PDB entry 5W3V | X-ray diffraction, 2.24 A resolution | chains A and F of the 4 polymer chains in the assembly

== Chain A ==
Name: Apobec3H
Organism: Macaca nemestrina
Sequence (215 residues; numbered -1 to 213; the number before each row is that of its first residue; numbers below 1 keep their minus sign (Ser-1 is residue -1)):
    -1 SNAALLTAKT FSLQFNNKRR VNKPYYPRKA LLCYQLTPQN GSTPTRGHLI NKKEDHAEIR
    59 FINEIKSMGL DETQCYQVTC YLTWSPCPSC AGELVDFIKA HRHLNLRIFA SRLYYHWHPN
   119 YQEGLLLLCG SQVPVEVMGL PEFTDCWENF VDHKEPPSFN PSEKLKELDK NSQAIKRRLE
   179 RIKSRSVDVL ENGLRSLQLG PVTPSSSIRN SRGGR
Unresolved in the structure: -1 to 0, 187-213
Ion coordination: Zn2+: His54, Cys85, Cys88
Reported in the primary citation:
  - binding site for the 10-nt RNA strand: Tyr23, Arg26, Trp82, Tyr112, Tyr113, Trp115
  - Zn2+ coordination: His54, Cys85, Cys88
  - catalytic residues: Glu56
  - mutagenesis - E56A: abolished catalytic activity

== Chain F ==
Molecule: 10-nt RNA strand
Sequence (10 nucleotides; numbered 1 to 10; the number before each row is that of its first residue):
     1 AACCCCGGGC

== Chain A / chain F interface ==
Pairs across the interface (19):
  Lys16(A) - C5(F)  phosphate contact
  Arg17(A) - G8(F)  hydrogen bond to the base
  Arg17(A) - G9(F)  hydrogen bond to the base
  Arg18(A) - A1(F)  base contact
  Asn20(A) - C4(F)  phosphate contact
  Asn20(A) - C5(F)  hydrogen bond to the phosphate
  Lys21(A) - C4(F)  hydrogen bond to the phosphate
  Tyr23(A) - C3(F)  hydrogen bond to the phosphate
  Tyr23(A) - C4(F)  phosphate contact
  His114(A) - G9(F)  base contact
  Trp115(A) - G9(F)  base contact
  Gln120(A) - C10(F)  hydrogen bond to the phosphate
  Arg175(A) - G7(F)  salt bridge to the phosphate
  Arg175(A) - G8(F)  salt bridge to the phosphate
  Arg176(A) - G9(F)  salt bridge to the phosphate
  Arg176(A) - C10(F)  salt bridge to the phosphate
  Arg179(A) - G8(F)  phosphate contact
  Arg179(A) - G9(F)  salt bridge to the phosphate
  Arg183(A) - C10(F)  phosphate contact
Other interface residues (no listed pair), chain A (16 interface residues in all): Val19, Asn169, Ala172
Other interface residues (no listed pair), chain F (9 interface residues in all): C6

== Overview ==
16 residues of chain A and 9 residues of chain F are in contact, with 6 hydrogen bonds and 5 salt bridges.
Polar pairs include Arg17(A)-G8(F), Arg17(A)-G9(F) and Asn20(A)-C5(F). His54(A), Cys85(A) and Cys88(A) form
the Zn2+ site. From the paper: the catalytic residue Glu56(A); E56A of chain A abolishes catalytic activity.
Here chain A is Apobec3H (Macaca nemestrina) and chain F is a 10-nt RNA strand. Entry 5W3V (Crystal Structure
of macaque APOBEC3H in complex with RNA) was determined by X-ray diffraction.
